Entry 8IWP (electron microscopy, 3.59 A resolution); this record covers chain A.

[Chain A]
Protein: Calcium-transporting ATPase type 2C member 1
Organism: Homo sapiens
Notes: EC 7.2.2.10
Reference sequence: P98194 (AT2C1_HUMAN); residues 1-919 here = UniProt positions 1-919
Chain sequence (919 residues; numbered 1 to 919; the number before each row is that of its first residue):
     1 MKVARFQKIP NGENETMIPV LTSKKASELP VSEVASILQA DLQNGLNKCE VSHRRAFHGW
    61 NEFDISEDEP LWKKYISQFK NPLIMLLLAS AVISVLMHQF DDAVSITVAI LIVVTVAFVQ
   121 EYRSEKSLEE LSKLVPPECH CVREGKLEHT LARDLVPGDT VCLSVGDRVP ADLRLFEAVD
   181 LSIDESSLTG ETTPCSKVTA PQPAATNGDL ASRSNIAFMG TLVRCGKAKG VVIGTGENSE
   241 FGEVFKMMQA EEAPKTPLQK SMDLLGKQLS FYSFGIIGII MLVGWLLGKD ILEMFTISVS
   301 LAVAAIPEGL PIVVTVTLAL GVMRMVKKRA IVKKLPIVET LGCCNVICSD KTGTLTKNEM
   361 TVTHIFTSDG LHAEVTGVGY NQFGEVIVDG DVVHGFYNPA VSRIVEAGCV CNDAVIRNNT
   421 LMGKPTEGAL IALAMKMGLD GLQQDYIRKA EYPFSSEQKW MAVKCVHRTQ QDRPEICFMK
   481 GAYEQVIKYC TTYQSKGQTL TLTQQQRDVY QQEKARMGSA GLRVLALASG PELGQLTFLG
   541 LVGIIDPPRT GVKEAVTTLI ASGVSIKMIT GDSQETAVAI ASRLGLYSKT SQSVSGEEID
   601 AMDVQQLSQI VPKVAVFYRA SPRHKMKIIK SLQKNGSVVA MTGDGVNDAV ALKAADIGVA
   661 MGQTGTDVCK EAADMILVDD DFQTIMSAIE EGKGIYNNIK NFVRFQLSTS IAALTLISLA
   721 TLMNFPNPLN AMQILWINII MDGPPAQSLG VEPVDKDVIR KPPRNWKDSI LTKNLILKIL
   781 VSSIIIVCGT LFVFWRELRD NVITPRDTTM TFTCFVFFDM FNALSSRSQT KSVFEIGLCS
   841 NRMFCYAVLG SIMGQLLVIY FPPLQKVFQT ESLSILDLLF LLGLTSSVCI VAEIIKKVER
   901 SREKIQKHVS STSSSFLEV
Unresolved in the structure: 1-14, 911-919
Curated features (UniProtKB/Swiss-Prot):
  - active site: D350 (4-aspartylphosphate intermediate)
  - binding site (Ca(2+)): V303, A304, I306, E308, N738, D742
  - binding site (Mg(2+)): D644, D648
  - natural variant: P201 (P201L: In HHD), G220 (G220E: In HHD), A304 (A304T: In HHD), G309 (G309C: In HHD; G309V: In HHD), L318 (L318P: In HHD), L341 (L341P: In HHD), C344 (C344Y: In HHD), C411 (C411R: In HHD), C490 (C490F: In HHD), T570 (T570I: In HHD), I580 (I580V: In HHD), L584 (L584P: In HHD), 9 further natural variant entries in UniProt
  - mutagenesis: Q39 (Q39C: Decreases calcium-dependent autophosphorylation), D41 (D41A: Decreases calcium-dependent autophosphorylation and the ATPase activity; when associated with A-50), E50 (E50A: Decreases calcium-dependent autophosphorylation and the ATPase activity; when associated with A-41; E50S: Decreases calcium-dependent autophosphorylation), D350 (D350A: Impairs pump activity), Q747 (Q747A: Increases manganese transporter activity)
Ion coordination: Ca2+: V303, A304, E308, N738, D742

[In short]
V303, A304, E308, N738 and D742 form the Ca2+ site. Curated annotation (UniProt) lists active-site residue
D350, 6 Ca2+-binding residues, Mg2+-binding residues D644 and D648 and 5 mutagenesis sites.
Chain A is Calcium-transporting ATPase type 2C member 1 (Homo sapiens); the structure, hSPCA1 in the CaE1
state, was determined by electron microscopy (same publication as 8IWR, 8IWS, 8IWT, 8IWU and 8IWW).
